Entry 7WDS (X-ray diffraction, 1.68 A resolution); this record covers chain A.

Chain A:
Protein: Beta-glucosidase
Notes: EC 3.2.1.21
Reference sequence: A0A1E1FFN6 (A0A1E1FFN6_9ZZZZ); residues 2-455 here = UniProt positions 2-455
Chain sequence (458 residues; numbered 0 to 457; the number before each row is that of its first residue; numbering starts at 0):
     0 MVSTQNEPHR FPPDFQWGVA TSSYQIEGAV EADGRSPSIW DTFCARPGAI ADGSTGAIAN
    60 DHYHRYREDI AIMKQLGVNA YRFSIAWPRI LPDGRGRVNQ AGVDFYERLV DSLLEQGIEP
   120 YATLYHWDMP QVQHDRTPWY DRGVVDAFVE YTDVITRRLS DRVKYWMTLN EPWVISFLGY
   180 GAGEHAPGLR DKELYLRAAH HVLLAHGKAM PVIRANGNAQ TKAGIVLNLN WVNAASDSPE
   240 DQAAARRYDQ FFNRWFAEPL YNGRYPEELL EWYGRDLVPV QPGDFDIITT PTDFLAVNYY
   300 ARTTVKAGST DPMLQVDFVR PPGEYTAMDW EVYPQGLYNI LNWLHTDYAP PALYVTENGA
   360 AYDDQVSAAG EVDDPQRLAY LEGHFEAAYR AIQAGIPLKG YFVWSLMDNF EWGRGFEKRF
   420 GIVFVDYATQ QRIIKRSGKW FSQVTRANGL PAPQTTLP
Unresolved in the structure: 0-5, 450-457
Construct notes: initiating methionine (0); expression tag (1, 456-457)
Ligand contacts: beta-D-xylopyranose (XYP): Gln-24, His-125, Trp-126, Asn-169, Glu-170, Trp-172, Val-173, Leu-177, His-184, Asn-227, Asn-229, Phe-251, Asn-297, Tyr-299, Trp-329, Glu-356, Trp-403, Glu-410, Trp-411, Arg-413

In short:
Ligands of chain A: beta-D-xylopyranose.
Chain A is Beta-glucosidase; the structure, Crystal structures of MeBglD2 in complex with various saccharides,
was determined by X-ray diffraction (same publication as 7WDN, 7WDO, 7WDP, 7WDR and 7WDV).
